8ZK2 - chains L and j of the 36 polymer chains in the assembly; structure by electron microscopy, 2.65 A resolution.

# Chain L
Protein: Reaction center protein L chain
Organism: Roseospirillum parvum
Reference sequence: Q6XBJ7 (Q6XBJ7_9PROT); residue numbers follow UniProt; this construct covers 1-275
Chain sequence (275 residues; numbered 1 to 275; the number before each row is that of its first residue):
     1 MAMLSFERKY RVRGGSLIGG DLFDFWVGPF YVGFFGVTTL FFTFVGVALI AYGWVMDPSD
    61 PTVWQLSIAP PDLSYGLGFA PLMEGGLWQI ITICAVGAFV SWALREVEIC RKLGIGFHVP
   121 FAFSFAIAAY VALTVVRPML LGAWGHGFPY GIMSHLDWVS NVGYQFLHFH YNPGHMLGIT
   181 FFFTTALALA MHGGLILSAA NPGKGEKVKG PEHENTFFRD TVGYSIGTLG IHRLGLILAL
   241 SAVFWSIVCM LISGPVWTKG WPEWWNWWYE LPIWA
Unresolved in the structure: 1, 275
Ion coordination: Fe ion: His192, His232 (shared with 3 residues of chain M)
Ligand contacts:
  - Octadecane (8K6), molecule 1: Met3, Pro29, Phe30
  - Octadecane (8K6), molecule 2: Met3, Val27, Gly28
  - Octadecane (8K6), molecule 3: Phe34, Val37, Thr38, Phe41, Phe42, Gly97, Val100, Ser101
  - Octadecane (8K6), molecule 4: Phe42, Gln89, Ile93, Val96, Gly97, Val135, Trp144
  - Octadecane (8K6), molecule 5: Phe44, Val47, Ala51, Trp54, Val55
  - Octadecane (8K6), molecule 6: Tyr75, Leu77, Gly78
  - Octadecane (8K6), molecule 7: Val100, Ala103, Leu104, Val107, Phe117, His118, Pro120, Phe121, Ser124, Ile127, Ala128, Val131
  - Octadecane (8K6), molecule 8: Val136, Met139, Leu140, Leu141, Gly142
  - Octadecane (8K6), molecule 9: Leu140, Val248, Leu251, Ile252, Pro255, Val256
  - bacteriochlorophyll a (BCL), molecule 1: Val47, Ile50, Phe99, Tyr130, Leu133, Phe148, Ile152, Met153, His155, Leu156, Trp158, Val159
  - bacteriochlorophyll a (BCL), molecule 2: Phe99, Phe123, Ala126, Ile127, Ala129, Tyr130, Leu133, Trp158, Val159, Ser160, Val162, Gly163, Tyr164, Phe169, His170, His175, Gly178, Ile179, Phe182, Phe183, Val243, Ser246, Ile247, Cys249, Met250
  - bacteriochlorophyll a (BCL), molecule 3: Val159, Tyr164, His170, Phe183
  - bacteriochlorophyll a (BCL), molecule 4: His170, His175, Met176, Ile179, Thr180, Phe183, Thr184, Leu187
  - bacteriopheophytin a (BPH), molecule 1: Thr39, Phe42, Thr43, Gly46, Ile50, Ile91, Cys94, Ala95, Ala98, Phe99, Trp102, Glu106, Val119, Ala122, Phe123, Phe125, Ala126, Tyr130, Phe148, Pro149, Tyr150, Gly151, Ile152, His155, Phe182, Ala239, Leu240, Val243
  - bacteriopheophytin a (BPH), molecule 2: Phe183, Ala186, Leu187, Ala190, Met191, Thr221, Val222
  - menaquinone 8 (MQ8): Val27, Phe30, Tyr31, Val32, Gly36, Val37, Thr39, Leu40, Trp102, Arg105

# Chain j
Protein: Alpha subunit of light-harvesting 1 complex
Organism: Roseospirillum parvum
Reference sequence: Q6XBJ8 (Q6XBJ8_9PROT); numbering as in UniProt (aligned over 1-67)
Chain sequence (67 residues; each row starts with the number of its first residue):
     1 MTFSTHKVWL MFDPRSTLVA LAAFLVVLAL LIHFLCLGHD RFNWLEGNPA ATKAAAAAVT
    61 MPVNPVA
Unresolved in the structure: 54-67
Ion coordination: bacteriochlorophyll a Mg near Met1 (its only coordinating residue here)
Ligand contacts:
  - Octadecane (8K6), molecule 1: Ala23, Phe24, Val27
  - Octadecane (8K6), molecule 2: Val27, Leu30, Leu31, Phe34
  - Octadecane (8K6), molecule 3: Leu37, His39, Asp40, Asn43, Glu46, Asn48
  - bacteriochlorophyll a (BCL), molecule 1: Met1, Val8, Phe12, Thr17, Ile32
  - bacteriochlorophyll a (BCL), molecule 2: Met1, Thr2, Phe3, Leu21
  - bacteriochlorophyll a (BCL), molecule 3: Leu18, Val19, Leu21, Ala22, Leu25, Val26, Ala29, His33, Cys36, Phe42, Trp44
  - bacteriochlorophyll a (BCL), molecule 4: Leu25, Leu28, Ala29, Ile32, His33, Cys36, Phe42
  - spirilloxanthin (CRT), molecule 1: Met1, Thr5, Lys7, Val8, Met11, Phe12
  - spirilloxanthin (CRT), molecule 2: Leu18, Leu21, Phe24, Leu25, Leu28, Leu31, Ile32, Leu35
  - spirilloxanthin (CRT), molecule 3: Val26, Ala29, Leu30, His33, Phe34, Leu37, Trp44

# How chain L and chain j interact
Contacting residue pairs (16):
  Ile18(L) - Ser16(j)
  Ile18(L) - Val19(j)  hydrophobic
  Gly19(L) - Arg15(j)  hydrogen bond (backbone-side chain)
  Gly20(L) - Asp13(j)
  Gly20(L) - Ser16(j)
  Asp21(L) - Asp13(j)
  Asp21(L) - Ser16(j)
  Leu22(L) - Phe12(j)  hydrophobic
  Leu22(L) - Ser16(j)
  Phe23(L) - Ser16(j)
  Phe23(L) - Ala20(j)  hydrophobic
  Phe34(L) - Ala20(j)  hydrophobic
  Phe34(L) - Ala23(j)  hydrophobic
  Phe79(L) - Phe34(j)  hydrophobic
  Phe79(L) - Leu37(j)  hydrophobic
  Phe79(L) - Gly38(j)
Also at the interface, not in a pair above, chain j (11 interface residues in all): Thr17

# In short
8 residues of chain L face 11 of chain j across their interface, with 1 hydrogen bond. Its one hydrogen-bonded
contact is Gly19(L)-Arg15(j). 3 Octadecane molecules are bound between chain L and chain j.
Here chain L is Reaction center protein L chain and chain j is Alpha subunit of light-harvesting 1 complex,
both from Roseospirillum parvum. Entry 8ZK2 (Cryo-EM structure of photosynthetic LH1-RC core complex of
Roseospirillum parvum) was determined by electron microscopy, deposited together with 8ZJW.
